PDB entry 5FQB | X-ray diffraction, 1.90 A resolution | chain A

[Chain A]
Protein: Beta-lactamase 2
Organism: Bacillus cereus
Notes: EC 3.5.2.6
UniProtKB: P04190 (BLA2_BACCE); the author numbering skips numbers that UniProt does not, so the offset changes along the chain: 31-49 = UniProt 31-49; 51-103 = UniProt 50-102; 105-110 = UniProt 103-108; 112-134 = UniProt 109-131; 5 more segments
Amino-acid sequence (227 residues; row label = number of the first residue in the row; note: 37 numbers in that range are skipped by the numbering (no residue carries them; nothing is unmodelled there)):
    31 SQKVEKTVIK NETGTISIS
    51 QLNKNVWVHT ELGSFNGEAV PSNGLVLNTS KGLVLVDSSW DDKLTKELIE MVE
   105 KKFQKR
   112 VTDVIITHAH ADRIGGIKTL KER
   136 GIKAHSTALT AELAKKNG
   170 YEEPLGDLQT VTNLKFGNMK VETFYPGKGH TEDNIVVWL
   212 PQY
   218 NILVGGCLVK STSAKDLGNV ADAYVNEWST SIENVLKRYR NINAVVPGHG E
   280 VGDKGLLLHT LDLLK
Unresolved in the structure: 31-35, 66-68
Bound ions: Zn2+ site 1: H119, H121, H199 (together with OK3); Zn2+ site 2: D123, C224, H266
Residues lining bound ligands: OK3: F65, V70, W90, H119, H121, A122, D123, H199, T200, C224, K227, L234, G235, N236, D239, H266

[Summary]
Bound to chain A: OK3. H119, H121 and H199 coordinate Zn2+ site 1. D123, C224 and H266 coordinate Zn2+ site 2.
Chain A is Beta-lactamase 2 (Bacillus cereus); the structure, Crystal Structure of Bacillus cereus
Metallo-Beta-Lactamase with 2C, was determined by X-ray diffraction, deposited together with 5FQ9, 5FQC and
5J8X.
